Entry 7TXF (X-ray diffraction, 2.47 A resolution); this record covers chains D and G of the 8 polymer chains in the assembly.

[Chain D]
Name: Acetylcholine-binding protein
From: Lymnaea stagnalis
UniProtKB: P58154 (ACHP_LYMST); residues 1-205 here correspond to UniProt positions 20-224 (UniProt number = residue number + 19)
Sequence (205 residues; numbered 1 to 205; the number before each row is that of its first residue):
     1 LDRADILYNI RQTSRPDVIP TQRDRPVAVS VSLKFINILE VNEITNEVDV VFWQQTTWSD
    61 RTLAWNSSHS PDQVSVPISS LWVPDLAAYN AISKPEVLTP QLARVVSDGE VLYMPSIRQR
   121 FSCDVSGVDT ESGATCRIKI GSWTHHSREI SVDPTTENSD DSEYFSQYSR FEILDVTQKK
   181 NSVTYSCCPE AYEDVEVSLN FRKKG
Not modelled in the structure: 155-159, 205
Disulfides: Cys-123/Cys-136, Cys-187/Cys-188
Curated features (UniProtKB/Swiss-Prot):
  - glycosylation: Asn-66 (N-linked (GlcNAc...) asparagine)
From the paper describing this entry:
  - mutagenesis - T184F/S186E (76.7-fold): increased binding to VxXXB-NC
  - mutagenesis - T184F/S186E (200-fold): increased binding to VxXXB-CNC
  - mutagenesis - T184F/S186E (10-fold): increased binding to native VxXXB
  - mutagenesis - R23D, H69A: decreased binding to VxXXB-CNC
  - mutagenesis - R23D, H69A: unchanged binding to VxXXB-C(19-50)
  - mutagenesis - R23D, H69A: unchanged binding to VxXXB-NC

[Chain G]
Name: Alpha-conotoxin VxXXB
UniProtKB: P0C1W6 (CDKB_CONVX); residues 1-30 here correspond to UniProt positions 66-95 (UniProt number = residue number + 65)
Sequence (30 residues; row label = number of the first residue in the row):
     1 TRMCGSMSCP RNGCTCVYHW RRGHGCSCPG
Disulfides: Cys-4/Cys-16, Cys-9/Cys-26, Cys-14/Cys-28
Sequence notes: conflict Ser-8 (Cys73 in P0C1W6)
Curated features (UniProtKB/Swiss-Prot):
  - modified residue (4-hydroxyproline): Pro-10, Pro-29

[How chain D and chain G interact]
Residue-residue contacts (7):
  Gln-55(D) with Trp-20(G)
  Thr-57(D) with Trp-20(G)
  Glu-110(D) with Arg-21(G), salt bridge
  Leu-112(D) with Arg-21(G)
  Glu-163(D) with Val-17(G); Tyr-18(G), hydrogen bond (side chain-backbone)
  Tyr-164(D) with Tyr-18(G), hydrogen bond (side chain-backbone)
Other interface residues (no listed pair), chain D (8 interface residues in all): Ser-30, Asp-160
Other interface residues (no listed pair), chain G (5 interface residues in all): His-19
The authors on this interface:
  - specific contacts: Glu-110(D)/Arg-21(G) (salt bridge)

[In short]
The interface between chain D and chain G involves 8 residues on one side and 5 on the other, with 2 hydrogen
bonds and 1 salt bridge. Polar pairs include Glu-110(D)/Arg-21(G), Glu-163(D)/Tyr-18(G) and
Tyr-164(D)/Tyr-18(G). The paper describes a salt bridge between Glu-110(D) and Arg-21(G). From the paper: R23D
and H69A of chain D reduce binding to VxXXB-CNC; T184F/S186E of chain D increase binding to VxXXB-NC.
Chain D is Acetylcholine-binding protein (Lymnaea stagnalis) and chain G is Alpha-conotoxin VxXXB; the
structure, The allosteric binding mode of alphaD-conotoxin VxXXB, was determined by X-ray diffraction.
